4I2Y - chain A; structure by X-ray diffraction, 2.20 A resolution.

Chain A:
Name: RGECO1
Source organism: Gallus gallus
Reference sequence: chimeric construct of Q6LDG3, Q9U6Y8, P62161: residues 40-58 from Q6LDG3 (Q6LDG3_CHICK) positions 37-55 (UniProt number = residue number - 3); residues 62-136 from Q9U6Y8 positions 147-221 (UniProt number = residue number + 85); residues 165-302 from Q9U6Y8 positions 8-145 (UniProt number = residue number - 157); residues 305-451 from P62161 positions 3-149 (UniProt number = residue number - 302)
Amino-acid sequence (419 residues; each row starts with the number of its first residue; note: 2 numbers in that range are skipped by the numbering (no residue carries them; nothing is unmodelled there)):
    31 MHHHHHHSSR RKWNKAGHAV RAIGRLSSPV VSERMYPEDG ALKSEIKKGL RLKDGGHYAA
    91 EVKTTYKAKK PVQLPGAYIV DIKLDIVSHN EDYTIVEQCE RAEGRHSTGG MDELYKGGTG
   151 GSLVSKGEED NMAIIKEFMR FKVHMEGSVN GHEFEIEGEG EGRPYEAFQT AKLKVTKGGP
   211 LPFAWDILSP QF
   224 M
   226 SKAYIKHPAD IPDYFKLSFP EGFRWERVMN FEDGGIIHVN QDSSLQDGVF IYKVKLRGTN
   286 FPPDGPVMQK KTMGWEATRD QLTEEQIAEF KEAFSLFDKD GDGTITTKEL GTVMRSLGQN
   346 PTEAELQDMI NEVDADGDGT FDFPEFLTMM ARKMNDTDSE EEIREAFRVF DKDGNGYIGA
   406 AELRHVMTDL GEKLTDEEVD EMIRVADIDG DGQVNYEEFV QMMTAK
Unresolved in the structure: 31-38, 137-162, 449-451
Construct notes: expression tag (31-39); engineered mutation Asn44 (Gln41 in Q6LDG3), Ala46 (Thr43 in Q6LDG3), Ser62 (Thr147 in Q9U6Y8), Met65 (Leu150 in Q9U6Y8), Glu68 (Arg153 in Q9U6Y8), Ala71 (Val156 in Q9U6Y8), Ser74 (Gly159 in Q9U6Y8), Lys77 (His162 in Q9U6Y8), Gly79 (Ala164 in Q9U6Y8), Arg81 (Lys166 in Q9U6Y8), Ala89 (Leu174 in Q9U6Y8), Ala90 (Val175 in Q9U6Y8), Val92 (Phe177 in Q9U6Y8), Thr94 (Ser179 in Q9U6Y8), Thr95 (Ile180 in Q9U6Y8), Lys97 (Met182 in Q9U6Y8), Ala107 (Tyr192 in Q9U6Y8), Ile109 (Tyr194 in Q9U6Y8), Ile112 (Ser197 in Q9U6Y8), Val117 (Thr202 in Q9U6Y8), Cys129 (Tyr214 in Q9U6Y8), Ala132 (Thr217 in Q9U6Y8), His174 (Arg17 in Q9U6Y8), Ser178 (Thr21 in Q9U6Y8), Ala197 (Gly40 in Q9U6Y8), Phe198 (His41 in Q9U6Y8), Gln199 (Asn42 in Q9U6Y8), Ala201 (Val44 in Q9U6Y8), Ala228 (Val71 in Q9U6Y8), Ile230 (Val73 in Q9U6Y8), Phe240 (Lys83 in Q9U6Y8), Arg249 (Lys92 in Q9U6Y8), Ile261 (Val104 in Q9U6Y8), Ile262 (Val105 in Q9U6Y8), His263 (Thr106 in Q9U6Y8), Asn265 (Thr108 in Q9U6Y8), Val274 (Cys117 in Q9U6Y8), Leu281 (Phe124 in Q9U6Y8), Arg282 (Ile125 in Q9U6Y8), Thr284 (Val127 in Q9U6Y8), Pro288 (Ser131 in Q9U6Y8), Asp363 (Asn61 in P62161), Phe366 (Ile64 in P62161), Asn380 (Lys78 in P62161), Gly404 (Ser102 in P62161), Asp414 (Asn112 in P62161), Val430 (Glu128 in P62161); linker (59-61, 137-164, 303-304); chromophore (224, 224, 224)
Modified / non-standard residues: Met224 ({(4Z)-4-(4-hydroxybenzylidene)-2-[3-(methylthio)propanimidoyl]-5-oxo-4,5-dihydro-1H-imidazol-1-yl}acetic acid; NRQ)
Glycans and other covalent adducts: covalent link Phe222-Met224; covalent link Met224-Ser226
Ion coordination: Ca2+ site 1: Asp323, Asp325, Asp327, Thr329, Glu334; Ca2+ site 2: Asp359, Asp361, Asp363, Thr365, Glu370; Ca2+ site 3: Asp396, Asp398, Asn400, Tyr402, Glu407; Ca2+ site 4: Asp432, Asp434, Asp436, Gln438, Glu443
Reported in the primary citation:
  - contacts within the chain: Ser62-Lys78 (hydrogen bond)

Overview:
Asp323, Asp325, Asp327, Thr329 and Glu334 form the Ca2+ site 1. The Ca2+ site 2 is built by Asp359, Asp361,
Asp363, Thr365 and Glu370. The paper reports contacts within the chain involving Ser62 and Lys78.
Chain A is RGECO1 (Gallus gallus); the structure, Crystal Structure of the genetically encoded calcium
indicator RGECO1, was determined by X-ray diffraction together with 3U0K, 3U0L, 3U0M and 3U0N from the same
study.
